Entry 3HQ0 (X-ray diffraction, 2.00 A resolution); this record covers chains C and D of the 4 polymer chains in the assembly.

== Chain C (and D) ==
Molecule: Catechol 2,3-dioxygenase
Source organism: Pseudomonas sp. KL28
Notes: EC 1.13.11.2; chain D of this document is another copy of the same molecule, construct and numbering; everything in this record applies to it too
UniProt: Q7WYF5 (Q7WYF5_9PSED); residue numbers follow UniProt; this construct covers 1-309
Amino-acid sequence (309 residues; each row starts with the number of its first residue):
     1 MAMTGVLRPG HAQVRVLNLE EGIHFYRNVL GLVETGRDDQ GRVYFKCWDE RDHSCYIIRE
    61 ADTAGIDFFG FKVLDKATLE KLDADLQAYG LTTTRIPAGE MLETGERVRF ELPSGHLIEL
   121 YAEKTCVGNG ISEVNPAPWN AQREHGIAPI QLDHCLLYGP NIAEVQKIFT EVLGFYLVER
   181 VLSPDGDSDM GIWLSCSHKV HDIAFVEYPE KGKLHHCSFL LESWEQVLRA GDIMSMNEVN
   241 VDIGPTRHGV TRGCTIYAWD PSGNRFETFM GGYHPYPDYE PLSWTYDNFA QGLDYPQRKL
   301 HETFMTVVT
Unresolved in the structure: 1, 298-309 (chain D: 1, 290-309)
Bound ions: Fe ion: His-154, His-216, Glu-267 (together with product)
Small-molecule neighbours: product (M3P; (2E,4E)-2-hydroxy-6-oxohepta-2,4-dienoic acid): His-154, Leu-156, Trp-193, His-201, His-216, His-248, Val-250, Thr-251, Tyr-257, Glu-267, Phe-289, Leu-293
Reported in the primary citation:
  - conformationally variable residues (order/disorder transition): Ala-290 to Arg-298
  - binding site for product: His-248, Thr-251, Tyr-257
  - catalytic residues: His-201, His-248, Tyr-257

== How chain C and chain D interact ==
Contacting residue pairs - 24 pairs, chain C then chain D:
  Trp-224(C) with Trp-224(D), hydrogen bond (side chain-backbone); Glu-225(D); Leu-228(D)
  Glu-225(C) with Trp-224(D)
  Leu-228(C) with Trp-224(D); Arg-247(D); Cys-254(D), hydrophobic
  Asp-232(C) with Arg-247(D), salt bridge
  Pro-245(C) with Pro-245(D); Thr-246(D)
  Thr-246(C) with Pro-245(D)
  Arg-247(C) with Leu-228(D); Asp-232(D), salt bridge
  Cys-254(C) with Leu-228(D), hydrophobic
  Gln-291(C) with Ser-235(D), hydrogen bond
  Tyr-295(C) with Asp-232(D); Ser-235(D), hydrogen bond (backbone-side chain); Met-236(D)
  Pro-296(C) with Gly-231(D); Ser-235(D); Val-241(D)
  Gln-297(C) with Val-241(D); Asp-242(D); Gly-244(D)
Also at the interface, not in a pair above, chain D (15 interface residues in all): Ile-243

== Summary ==
The interface between chain C and chain D involves 12 residues on one side and 15 on the other, with 3
hydrogen bonds and 2 salt bridges. Among the polar pairs are Asp-232(C)/Arg-247(D), Trp-224(C)/Trp-224(D) and
Gln-291(C)/Ser-235(D). From the paper: catalytic residues His-201(C), His-248(C) and Tyr-257(C); a binding
site for product at His-248(C), Thr-251(C) and Tyr-257(C).
Both chains are Catechol 2,3-dioxygenase (Pseudomonas sp. KL28). Entry 3HQ0 (Crystal Structure Analysis of the
2,3-dioxygenase LapB from Pseudomonas in complex with a product) was determined by X-ray diffraction (same
publication as 3HPV and 3HPY).
